Entry 4LFA (X-ray diffraction, 3.65 A resolution); this record covers chains A and T of the 21 polymer chains in the assembly.

Chain A:
Molecule: 16S rRNA
Organism: Thermus thermophilus
Sequence (1522 nucleotides; numbered 0 to 1544 plus 19 insertion-coded residues; 42 numbers in that range are skipped by the numbering (no residue carries them; nothing is unmodelled there); the number before each row is that of its first residue; a row labelled like 190A-190L holds insertion residues (190A, then the next letters in order); numbering starts at 0):
     0 UUUGUUGGAG AGUUUGAUCC UGGCUCAGGG UGAACGCUGG CGGCGUGCCU AAGACAUGCA
    60 AGUCGUGCGG G
    73 CCGCGGGGUU UU
    88 ACUCCG
    95 UGGUC
   101 AGCGGCGGAC GGGUGAGUAA CGCGUGGGU
  129A G
   130 ACCUACCCGG AAGAGGGGGA CAACCCGGGG AAACUCGGGC UAAUCCCCCA UGUGGACCCG
   190 C
190A-190L CCCUUGGGGUGU
   191 GUCCAAAGGG CUUU
   216 GCCCGCUUCC GGAUGGGCCC GCGUCCCAUC AGCUAGUUGG UGGGGUAAUG GCCCACCAAG
   276 GCGACGACGG GUAGCCGGUC UGAGAGGAUG GCCGGCCACA GGGGCACUGA GACACGGGCC
   336 CCACUCCUAC GGGAGGCAGC AGUUAGGAAU CUUCCGCAAU GGGCGCAAGC CUGACGGAGC
   396 GACGCCGCUU GGAGGAAGAA GCCCUUCGGG GUGUAAACUC CUGAA
   442 CCCGGGACGA AACCCCCGAC GA
   474 GGGGACUGAC GGUACCGGG
   494 GUAAUAGCGC CGGCCAACUC CGUGCCAGCA GCCGCGGUAA UACGGAGGGC GCGAGCGUUA
   554 CCCGGAUUCA CUGGGCGUAA AGGGCGUGUA GGCGGCCUGG GGCGUCCCAU GUGAAAGACC
   614 ACGGCUCAAC CGUGGGGGAG CGUGGGAUAC GCUCAGGCUA GACGGUGGGA GAGGGUGGUG
   674 GAAUUCCCGG AGUAGCGGUG AAAUGCGCAG AUACCGGGAG GAACGCCGAU GGCGAAGGCA
   734 GCCACCUGGU CCACCCGUGA CGCUGAGGCG CGAAAGCGUG GGGAGCAAAC CGGAUUAGAU
   794 ACCCGGGUAG UCCACGCCCU AAACGAUGCG CGCUAGGUCU CUGGGUCU
   848 CCUGGGGGCC GAAGCUAACG CGUUAAGCGC GCCGCCUGGG GAGUACGGCC GCAAGGCUGA
   908 AACUCAAAGG AAUUGACGGG GGCCCGCACA AGCGGUGGAG CAUGUGGUUU AAUUCGAAGX
   968 AACGCGAAGA ACCUUACCAG GCCUUGACAU GCUAGG
 1003A G
  1004 AACCCGGGUG AAAGCCUGGG GUGCCCC
1030A-1030D GCGA
  1031 GGGGAGCCCU AGCACAGGUG CUGCAUGGCC GUCGUCAGCU CGUGCCGUGA GGUGUUGGGU
  1091 UAAGUCCCGC AACGAGCGCA ACCCCCGCCG UUAGUUGCCA GCGGUUCGGC CGGGCACUCU
  1151 AACGGGACUG CCCGCGAAA
  1171 GCGGGAGGAA GGAGGGGACG ACGUCUGGUC AGCAUGGCCC UUACGGCCUG GGCGACACAC
  1231 GUGCUACAAU GCCCACUACA AAGCGAUGCC ACCCGGCAAC GGGGAGCUAA UCGCAAAAAG
  1291 GUGGGCCCAG UUCGGAUUGG GGUCUGCAAC CCGACCCCAU GAAGCCGGAA UCGCUAGUAA
  1351 UCGCGGAUCA G
 1361A C
  1362 CAUGCCGCGG UGAAUACGUU CCCGGGCCUU GUACACACXG CCXGUXACGC CAUGGGAGCG
  1422 GGCUCUACCC GAAGUCGCCG GG
  1446 AGCCUACGGG
  1459 CAGGCGCCGA GGGUAGGGCC CGUGACUGGG GCGAAGUCGU AACAAGGUAG CUGUACCGGA
  1519 AGGUGCGGCU GGAUCCACUC CUUUCU
Disordered / not traced: 0-4, 1534-1538
Sequence notes: conflict C1534 (A2157 in M26923.1), A1535 (C2158 in M26923.1)
Modified / non-standard residues: PSU (pseudouridine-5'-monophosphate) at position 516, 7MG (7N-methyl-8-hydroguanosine-5'-monophosphate) at position 527, M2G (N2-dimethylguanosine-5'-monophosphate) at position 966, 5MC (5-methylcytidine-5'-monophosphate) at position 967, 2MG (2N-methylguanosine-5'-monophosphate) at position 1207, 5MC (5-methylcytidine-5'-monophosphate) at position 1400, 4OC (4n,o2'-methylcytidine-5'-monophosphate) at position 1402, 5MC (5-methylcytidine-5'-monophosphate) at position 1404, 5MC (5-methylcytidine-5'-monophosphate) at position 1407, UR3 (3-methyluridine-5'-monophoshate) at position 1498, MA6 (6N-dimethyladenosine-5'-monophoshate) at position 1518, MA6 (6N-dimethyladenosine-5'-monophoshate) at position 1519, PSU (pseudouridine-5'-monophosphate) at position 1540, PSU (pseudouridine-5'-monophosphate) at position 1541
Bound ions: Mg2+ site 1: U12, G22; Mg2+ site 2 near G21 (its only coordinating residue here); Mg2+ site 3: C48, G115; Mg2+ site 4 near G107 (its only coordinating residue here); Mg2+ site 5: G115, A116, G117; Mg2+ site 6: A116, G117, G289; Mg2+ site 7: C121, G124, U125, G236; Mg2+ site 8 near C175 (its only coordinating residue here); Mg2+ site 9 near A195 (its only coordinating residue here); Mg2+ site 10 near G199 (its only coordinating residue here); Mg2+ site 11: G236, C237 (shared with 1 residue of chain Q); Mg2+ site 12 near U264 (its only coordinating residue here); 56 more Mg2+ sites not listed; 4 more K+ sites not listed
Small-molecule neighbours: hygromycin b (HYG): C1403, 5MC_1404, G1405, U1406, G1494, U1495, C1496, G1497, UR3_1498, C1543, U1544

Chain T:
Protein: ribosomal protein S20
Organism: Thermus thermophilus
UniProtKB: P80380 (RS20_THET8); residue numbers follow UniProt; this construct covers 1-106
Sequence (106 residues; numbered 1 to 106; the number before each row is that of its first residue):
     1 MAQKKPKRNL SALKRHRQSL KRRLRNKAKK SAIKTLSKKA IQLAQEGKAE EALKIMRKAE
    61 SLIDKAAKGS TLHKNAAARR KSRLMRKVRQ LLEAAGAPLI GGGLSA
Disordered / not traced: 1-7

Chain A / chain T interface:
Contacting residue pairs - 95 pairs, chain A then chain T:
  G61(A) - Leu10(T)  phosphate contact
  G102(A) - Arg17(T)  salt bridge to the phosphate
  C103(A) - Lys14(T)  salt bridge to the phosphate
  C103(A) - Arg17(T)  salt bridge to the phosphate
  C103(A) - Lys21(T)  phosphate contact
  G104(A) - Lys14(T)  hydrogen bond to the base
  G104(A) - Gln18(T)  hydrogen bond to the phosphate
  G104(A) - Lys21(T)  salt bridge to the phosphate
  G105(A) - Arg22(T)  salt bridge to the phosphate
  C106(A) - Arg15(T)  base contact
  G107(A) - Arg15(T)  hydrogen bond to the base
  G108(A) - Arg15(T)  base contact
  C131(A) - Asn75(T)  phosphate contact
  C132(A) - Lys74(T)  hydrogen bond to the phosphate
  C132(A) - Asn75(T)  hydrogen bond to the phosphate
  U133(A) - Lys74(T)  salt bridge to the phosphate
  C175(A) - Arg25(T)  sugar contact
  C176(A) - Lys29(T)  salt bridge to the phosphate
  C177(A) - Lys65(T)  salt bridge to the phosphate
  C178(A) - Lys65(T)  salt bridge to the phosphate
  A185(A) - Glu60(T)  base contact
  A185(A) - Ala78(T)  sugar contact
  A185(A) - Lys81(T)  hydrogen bond to the base
  C186(A) - Ala78(T)  sugar contact
  C186(A) - Lys81(T)  sugar contact
  C186(A) - Ser82(T)  hydrogen bond to the phosphate
  C186(A) - Met85(T)  hydrogen bond to the sugar
  C187(A) - Ser82(T)  hydrogen bond to the phosphate
  C187(A) - Met85(T)  sugar contact
  C187(A) - Arg89(T)  hydrogen bond to the sugar
  C187(A) - Leu104(T)  sugar contact
  C187(A) - Ser105(T)  hydrogen bond to the base
  C188(A) - Arg86(T)  phosphate contact
  C188(A) - Arg89(T)  hydrogen bond to the sugar
  C188(A) - Ser105(T)  base contact
  C188(A) - Ala106(T)  sugar contact
  U190L(A) - Ser105(T)  base contact
  U190L(A) - Ala106(T)  base contact
  G191(A) - Met85(T)  base contact
  G191(A) - Gly101(T)  hydrogen bond to the sugar
  G191(A) - Gly102(T)  hydrogen bond to the sugar
  G191(A) - Gly103(T)  hydrogen bond to the base
  G191(A) - Leu104(T)  hydrogen bond to the sugar
  G191(A) - Ser105(T)  base contact
  U192(A) - Arg57(T)  hydrogen bond to the phosphate
  U192(A) - Glu60(T)  hydrogen bond to the sugar
  U192(A) - Gly102(T)  sugar contact
  U192(A) - Gly103(T)  hydrogen bond to the sugar
  C193(A) - Arg57(T)  salt bridge to the phosphate
  C193(A) - Glu60(T)  hydrogen bond to the sugar
  C193(A) - Ser61(T)  hydrogen bond to the phosphate
  C193(A) - Asp64(T)  hydrogen bond to the sugar
  C194(A) - Ser61(T)  hydrogen bond to the phosphate
  C194(A) - Asp64(T)  sugar contact
  C194(A) - Lys65(T)  phosphate contact
  C194(A) - Lys68(T)  phosphate contact
  A195(A) - Lys68(T)  salt bridge to the phosphate
  A196(A) - Lys68(T)  salt bridge to the phosphate
  G259(A) - Arg83(T)  salt bridge to the phosphate
  G259(A) - Lys87(T)  salt bridge to the phosphate
  G260(A) - Arg83(T)  salt bridge to the phosphate
  U261(A) - Arg79(T)  salt bridge to the phosphate
  U261(A) - Arg80(T)  salt bridge to the phosphate
  A262(A) - Lys74(T)  sugar contact
  A262(A) - Asn75(T)  hydrogen bond to the sugar
  A263(A) - Asn75(T)  phosphate contact
  A263(A) - Arg79(T)  salt bridge to the phosphate
  C322(A) - Ser19(T)  sugar contact
  C322(A) - Arg23(T)  sugar contact
  U323(A) - Ser19(T)  sugar contact
  U323(A) - Arg22(T)  phosphate contact
  U323(A) - Arg23(T)  phosphate contact
  U323(A) - Asn26(T)  hydrogen bond to the phosphate
  G324(A) - Arg22(T)  salt bridge to the phosphate
  G324(A) - Asn26(T)  hydrogen bond to the phosphate
  G324(A) - Ser70(T)  phosphate contact
  A325(A) - Ser70(T)  hydrogen bond to the phosphate
  G332(A) - Leu10(T)  phosphate contact
  G333(A) - His16(T)  sugar contact
  U1436(A) - Arg23(T)  salt bridge to the phosphate
  C1437(A) - Lys34(T)  salt bridge to the phosphate
  G1438(A) - Lys34(T)  salt bridge to the phosphate
  C1439(A) - Lys38(T)  salt bridge to the phosphate
  G1453(A) - Leu36(T)  sugar contact
  G1453(A) - Lys39(T)  phosphate contact
  G1454(A) - Thr35(T)  hydrogen bond to the phosphate
  G1454(A) - Leu36(T)  sugar contact
  G1454(A) - Lys39(T)  salt bridge to the phosphate
  G1455(A) - Ala28(T)  sugar contact
  G1455(A) - Ser31(T)  hydrogen bond to the phosphate
  G1455(A) - Ala32(T)  sugar contact
  G1455(A) - Thr35(T)  hydrogen bond to the phosphate
  C1459(A) - Lys27(T)  phosphate contact
  C1459(A) - Ser31(T)  hydrogen bond to the phosphate
  A1460(A) - Lys27(T)  salt bridge to the phosphate
Other interface residues (no listed pair), chain A (50 interface residues in all): A60, C150, G184, A349
Other interface residues (no listed pair), chain T (52 interface residues in all): Arg8, Ala12, Lys30, Lys58, Ala76

Summary:
50 residues of chain A and 52 residues of chain T are in contact; the contacts include 31 hydrogen bonds and
25 salt bridges. Among the polar pairs are G104(A)-Lys14(T), G107(A)-Arg15(T) and A185(A)-Lys81(T). Ligands of
chain A: hygromycin b.
Chain A is 16S rRNA and chain T is ribosomal protein S20, both from Thermus thermophilus; the structure,
Crystal Structure of 30S ribosomal subunit from Thermus thermophilus, was determined by X-ray diffraction.
